PDB entry 7TIL | electron microscopy, 3.70 A resolution | chains A and B

== Chain A (and B) ==
Molecule: JetD
Source organism: Pseudomonas aeruginosa PA14
Notes: chain B of this document is another copy of the same molecule, construct and numbering; everything in this record applies to it too
Reference sequence: A0A0H2ZM47 (A0A0H2ZM47_PSEAB); residue numbers follow UniProt; this construct covers 2-381
Sequence (399 residues; numbered -17 to 381; the number before each row is that of its first residue; numbers below 1 keep their minus sign (Met-17 is residue -17)):
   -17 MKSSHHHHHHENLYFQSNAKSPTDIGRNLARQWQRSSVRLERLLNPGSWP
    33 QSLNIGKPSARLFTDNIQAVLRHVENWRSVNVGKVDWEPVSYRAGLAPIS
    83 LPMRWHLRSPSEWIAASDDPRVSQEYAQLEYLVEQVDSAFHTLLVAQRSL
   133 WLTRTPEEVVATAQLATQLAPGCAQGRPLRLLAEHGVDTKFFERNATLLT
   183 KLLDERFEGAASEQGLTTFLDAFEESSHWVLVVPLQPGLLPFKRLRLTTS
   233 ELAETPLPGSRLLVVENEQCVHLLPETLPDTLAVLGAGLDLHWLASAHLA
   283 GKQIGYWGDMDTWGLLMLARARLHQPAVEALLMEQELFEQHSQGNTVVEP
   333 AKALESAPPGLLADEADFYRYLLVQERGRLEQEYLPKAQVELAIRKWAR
Disordered / not traced: -17 to 0, 73-79, 326-334 (chain B: -17 to 0, 73-79)
Construct notes: initiating methionine (-17); expression tag (-16 to 1)
From the paper describing this entry:
  - catalytic residues: Glu248, Asp291, Asp293, Glu365
  - catalytic residues: Glu363 (by similarity / conservation)
  - mutagenesis - K172A, E248A, D291A: decreased catalytic activity
  - mutagenesis - E365A: abolished catalytic activity

== Interface between chain A and chain B ==
Pairs across the interface (58):
  Gln16(A) with Glu190(B)
  Arg21(A) with Glu190(B), salt bridge
  Ala128(A) with Glu190(B)
  Gln129(A) with Asp186(B), hydrogen bond (side chain-backbone); Glu190(B); Gly191(B), hydrogen bond (side chain-backbone)
  Arg130(A) with Glu190(B)
  Ser131(A) with Glu190(B), hydrogen bond (side chain-backbone); Gly191(B), hydrogen bond (side chain-backbone); Ala192(B); Glu195(B)
  Thr135(A) with Glu195(B)
  Thr179(A) with Ser194(B)
  Lys183(A) with Asp186(B); Ser194(B)
  Asp186(A) with Gln129(B); Lys183(B), salt bridge
  Glu190(A) with Gln16(B); Arg21(B), salt bridge; Ala128(B); Gln129(B); Arg130(B); Ser131(B), hydrogen bond (backbone-side chain)
  Gly191(A) with Gln129(B), hydrogen bond (backbone-side chain); Ser131(B), hydrogen bond (backbone-side chain)
  Ala192(A) with Ser131(B)
  Ser194(A) with Thr179(B); Lys183(B)
  Glu195(A) with Ser131(B); Thr135(B)
  Trp211(A) with Leu213(B), hydrophobic; Arg226(B); Arg228(B)
  Leu222(A) with Phe224(B), hydrophobic
  Phe224(A) with Leu227(B), hydrophobic; Leu229(B), hydrophobic; Glu233(B); Thr237(B); Pro238(B); Leu239(B), hydrophobic
  Lys225(A) with Glu233(B), hydrogen bond (backbone-side chain)
  Arg226(A) with Leu229(B); Glu233(B), hydrogen bond (backbone-side chain)
  Leu227(A) with Trp211(B); Phe224(B), hydrophobic; Leu227(B), hydrophobic; Arg228(B)
  Arg228(A) with Trp211(B); Leu227(B); Arg228(B), hydrogen bond (backbone-backbone)
  Leu229(A) with Phe224(B), hydrophobic; Arg226(B); Leu227(B), hydrophobic
  Glu233(A) with Phe224(B); Lys225(B), hydrogen bond (side chain-backbone)
  Thr237(A) with Pro223(B); Phe224(B)
  Glu365(A) with Lys172(B)
Interface residues without a listed pair, chain A (33 interface residues in all): Leu132, Arg136, Glu187, Leu213, Pro223, Leu239, Arg361
Interface residues without a listed pair, chain B (34 interface residues in all): Ser18, Leu132, Arg136, Glu187, Pro240

== In short ==
33 residues of chain A face 34 of chain B across their interface, with 11 hydrogen bonds and 3 salt bridges.
Polar pairs include Arg21(A)-Glu190(B), Asp186(A)-Lys183(B) and Gln129(A)-Asp186(B). From the paper: catalytic
residues Glu248(A), Asp291(A) and Asp293(A) among others; K172A, E248A and D291A of chain A reduce catalytic
activity.
Chain A and chain B are both JetD (Pseudomonas aeruginosa PA14); the structure, CryoEM structure of JetD from
Pseudomonas aeruginosa, was determined by electron microscopy, deposited together with 8DK1, 8DK2 and 8DK3.
